PDB entry 7KZ1 | X-ray diffraction, 1.62 A resolution | chains A and C of the 3 polymer chains in the assembly

== Chain A ==
Molecule: Methyl-CpG-binding domain protein 4
Source organism: Homo sapiens
Notes: EC 3.2.2.-; fragment: glycosylase domain
Reference sequence: O95243 (MBD4_HUMAN); residues 426-580 here = UniProt positions 426-580
Amino-acid sequence (157 residues; numbered 424 to 580; the number before each row is that of its first residue):
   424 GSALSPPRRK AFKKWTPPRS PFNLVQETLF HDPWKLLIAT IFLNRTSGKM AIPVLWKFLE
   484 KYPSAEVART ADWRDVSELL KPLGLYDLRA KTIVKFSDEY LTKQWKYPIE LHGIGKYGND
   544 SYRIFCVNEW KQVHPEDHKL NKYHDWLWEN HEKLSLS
Not modelled in the structure: 424-435, 579-580
Differences from the reference sequence: expression tag (424-425)
Ion coordination: Na+: Ile532, Leu534, Ile537 (shared with DA10(C) of chain C)
Curated features (UniProtKB/Swiss-Prot):
  - active site: Asp560
  - modified residue: Ser428 (Phosphoserine)
  - natural variant: Arg431 to Ser580 (deletion: In TPDS2), Arg468 (R468W: In UVM1), Arg546 to Ser580 (deletion: In TPDS2), Leu563 to Ser580 (deletion: In TPDS2 and UVM1), His567 (deletion: In TPDS2), Trp569 to Ser580 (deletion: In UVM1)
  - mutagenesis: Asp560 (D560A: Loss of DNA N-glycosylase activity)
From the paper describing this entry:
  - binding site for the 12-nt DNA strand (chain C): Gln449, Tyr540, Asp560
  - Na+ coordination: Ile532, Leu534, Ile537
  - specificity-determining residues: Gln449 (proposed by the authors, not directly observed)
  - mutagenesis - D560G (2700-fold): decreased catalytic activity on G TF3 substrate
  - mutagenesis - Q449A: abolished catalytic activity (citing earlier work)

== Chain C ==
Molecule: 12-nt DNA strand
Sequence (12 nucleotides; row label = number of the first residue in the row):
     1 CCAGCGXGCA GC
Modified positions: ORP (2-deoxy-5-phosphono-ribose) at position 7
Ion coordination: Na+: DA10 (shared with Ile532(A), Leu534(A), Ile537(A) of chain A)

== Chain A / chain C interface ==
Residue-residue contacts (25; chain A residue first):
  Leu466(A) - ORP_7(C)  base contact
  Leu466(A) - DG8(C)  phosphate contact
  Asn467(A) - DG8(C)  sugar contact
  Asn467(A) - DC9(C)  sugar contact
  Arg468(A) - DG6(C)  salt bridge to the phosphate
  Arg468(A) - DG8(C)  salt bridge to the phosphate
  Thr469(A) - DG6(C)  base contact
  Thr469(A) - ORP_7(C)  base contact
  Ser470(A) - DG6(C)  base contact
  Leu511(A) - DG8(C)  base contact
  Leu534(A) - DA10(C)  phosphate contact
  His535(A) - DA10(C)  phosphate contact
  His535(A) - DG11(C)  phosphate contact
  Gly536(A) - DC9(C)  sugar contact
  Gly536(A) - DA10(C)  hydrogen bond to the phosphate
  Ile537(A) - DC9(C)  phosphate contact
  Ile537(A) - DA10(C)  phosphate contact
  Gly538(A) - DC9(C)  hydrogen bond to the phosphate
  Lys539(A) - DC9(C)  hydrogen bond to the phosphate
  Tyr540(A) - ORP_7(C)  base contact
  Tyr540(A) - DG8(C)  phosphate contact
  Tyr540(A) - DC9(C)  hydrogen bond to the phosphate
  Gly541(A) - DC9(C)  hydrogen bond to the phosphate
  Asp560(A) - ORP_7(C)  base contact
  Lys562(A) - ORP_7(C)  base contact
Also at the interface, not in a pair above, chain A (20 interface residues in all): Gly471, Met473, Leu508, Lys518
Also at the interface, not in a pair above, chain C (7 interface residues in all): DC5

== Summary ==
20 residues of chain A and 7 residues of chain C are in contact, with 5 hydrogen bonds and 2 salt bridges.
Polar pairs include Gly536(A)-DA10(C), Gly538(A)-DC9(C) and Lys539(A)-DC9(C). The paper reports a binding site
for the 12-nt DNA strand (chain C) at Gln449(A), Tyr540(A) and Asp560(A); D560G of chain A reduces catalytic
activity on G TF3 substrate.
Here chain A is Methyl-CpG-binding domain protein 4 (Homo sapiens) and chain C is a 12-nt DNA strand. Entry
7KZ1 (Human MBD4 glycosylase domain bound to DNA containing an abasic site) was determined by X-ray
diffraction (same publication as 7KZ0 and 7KZG).
